7CBL - chains y and z of the 52 polymer chains in the assembly; structure by electron microscopy, 2.80 A resolution.

== Chain y (and z) ==
Name: Flagellar P-ring protein
Source organism: Salmonella typhimurium (strain LT2 / SGSC1412 / ATCC 700720)
Notes: chain z of this document is another copy of the same molecule, construct and numbering; everything in this record applies to it too
UniProtKB: P15930 (FLGI_SALTY); residues 1-365 here = UniProt positions 1-365
Sequence (365 residues; row label = number of the first residue in the row):
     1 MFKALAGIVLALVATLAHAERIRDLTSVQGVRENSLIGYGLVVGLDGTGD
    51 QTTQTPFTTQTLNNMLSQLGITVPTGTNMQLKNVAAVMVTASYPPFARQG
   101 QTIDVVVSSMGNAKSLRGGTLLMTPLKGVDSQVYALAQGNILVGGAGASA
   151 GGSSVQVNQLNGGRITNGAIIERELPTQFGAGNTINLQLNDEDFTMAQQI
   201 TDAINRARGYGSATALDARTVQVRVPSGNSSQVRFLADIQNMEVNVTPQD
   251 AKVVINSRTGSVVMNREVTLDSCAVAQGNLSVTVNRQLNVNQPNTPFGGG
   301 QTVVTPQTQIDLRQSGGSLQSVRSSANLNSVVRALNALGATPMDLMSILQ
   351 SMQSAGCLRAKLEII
Disordered / not traced: 1-19, 146-156, 284-315
Cystine bridges: Cys-273/Cys-357

== Interface between chain y and chain z ==
Residue-residue contacts (133; chain y residue first):
  Arg-32(y) with Gln-99(z), hydrogen bond; Ile-170(z); Ile-171(z); Glu-172(z), salt bridge
  Glu-33(y) with Ile-170(z)
  Ser-35(y) with Met-123(z); Gln-138(z), hydrogen bond
  Ile-37(y) with Leu-122(z), hydrophobic
  Tyr-39(y) with Leu-66(z), hydrophobic; Ile-71(z), hydrophobic
  Gln-54(y) with Asn-78(z); Met-79(z); Gln-80(z), hydrogen bond (backbone-backbone)
  Pro-56(y) with Thr-77(z); Asn-78(z)
  Phe-57(y) with Val-73(z), hydrophobic; Met-79(z), hydrophobic
  Gln-60(y) with Thr-72(z), hydrogen bond (side chain-backbone); Pro-74(z)
  Met-88(y) with Met-65(z), hydrophobic; Leu-69(z), hydrophobic
  Thr-90(y) with Leu-122(z); Gln-138(z)
  Ala-91(y) with Gln-138(z)
  Ser-108(y) with Val-43(z); Gly-44(z); Thr-120(z)
  Ser-109(y) with Val-43(z); Gly-44(z), hydrogen bond (backbone-backbone); Asn-83(z), hydrogen bond
  Met-110(y) with Leu-62(z), hydrophobic; Leu-81(z); Val-84(z)
  Gly-111(y) with Asn-83(z)
  Asn-112(y) with Gln-80(z); Lys-82(z); Asn-83(z)
  Ala-113(y) with Asn-83(z), hydrogen bond (backbone-side chain)
  Lys-127(y) with Leu-69(z), hydrogen bond (side chain-backbone)
  Ser-131(y) with Gln-68(z), hydrogen bond
  Gln-159(y) with Gly-44(z); Leu-45(z); Asp-46(z), hydrogen bond; Gly-118(z)
  Leu-160(y) with Asp-46(z), hydrogen bond (backbone-side chain)
  Asn-161(y) with Gly-44(z); Leu-45(z), hydrogen bond (side chain-backbone); Asp-46(z); Asn-83(z)
  Gln-188(y) with Arg-98(z); Gln-99(z); Gln-101(z)
  Leu-189(y) with Gln-101(z), hydrogen bond (backbone-side chain)
  Glu-192(y) with Pro-94(z); Pro-95(z)
  Asp-193(y) with Arg-23(z), salt bridge
  Phe-194(y) with Phe-179(z), hydrophobic; Leu-236(z), hydrophobic; Gln-240(z)
  Thr-195(y) with Arg-23(z), hydrogen bond; Ala-237(z); Asn-241(z)
  Gln-198(y) with Val-233(z); Arg-234(z), hydrogen bond; Ala-237(z)
  Thr-214(y) with Ser-230(z)
  Ala-215(y) with Asn-229(z); Ser-230(z); Val-233(z), hydrophobic
  Leu-216(y) with Phe-179(z); Asn-229(z)
  Asp-217(y) with Phe-96(z); Arg-98(z), salt bridge
  Ala-218(y) with Phe-96(z), hydrophobic
  Arg-219(y) with Pro-94(z); Pro-95(z), hydrogen bond (side chain-backbone); Phe-96(z); Ala-97(z); Gln-101(z), hydrogen bond
  Thr-220(y) with Arg-98(z), hydrogen bond
  Pro-248(y) with Glu-20(z); Arg-23(z)
  Asp-250(y) with Arg-23(z), salt bridge; Asp-24(z)
  Ala-251(y) with Asp-24(z), hydrogen bond (backbone-side chain)
  Arg-258(y) with Val-106(z); Asn-158(z); Gln-159(z), hydrogen bond (backbone-backbone); Gly-162(z)
  Thr-259(y) with Gly-144(z); Asn-158(z)
  Asp-271(y) with Arg-266(z), salt bridge
  Ser-272(y) with Arg-266(z); Leu-328(z)
  Cys-273(y) with Met-264(z); Asn-265(z); Leu-328(z), hydrophobic
  Ala-274(y) with Val-262(z); Val-263(z); Met-264(z), hydrogen bond (backbone-backbone); Val-332(z), hydrophobic
  Val-275(y) with Val-262(z)
  Ala-276(y) with Gly-260(z); Ser-261(z); Val-262(z), hydrogen bond (backbone-backbone); Pro-342(z), hydrophobic
  Gln-277(y) with Gly-260(z); Ser-261(z); Pro-342(z)
  Gly-278(y) with Gly-260(z); Pro-342(z)
  Gly-317(y) with Asn-336(z)
  Ser-318(y) with Asn-336(z), hydrogen bond (backbone-side chain); Ala-340(z), hydrogen bond (side chain-backbone); Thr-341(z); Pro-342(z)
  Leu-319(y) with Met-264(z), hydrophobic; Val-332(z); Leu-335(z), hydrophobic; Asn-336(z), hydrogen bond (backbone-side chain); Leu-345(z), hydrophobic
  Ser-321(y) with Val-332(z)
  Ser-347(y) with Thr-259(z)
  Ser-351(y) with Asn-256(z); Ser-261(z), hydrogen bond; Val-263(z)
  Ser-354(y) with Ile-365(z)
  Ala-355(y) with Lys-252(z); Val-254(z), hydrophobic; Val-263(z), hydrophobic
  Cys-357(y) with Val-263(z), hydrophobic
  Arg-359(y) with Leu-25(z)
  Ile-365(y) with Arg-164(z)
Also at the interface, not in a pair above, chain y (76 interface residues in all): Ser-27, Leu-36, Gly-38, Thr-53, Thr-55, Thr-61, Val-106, Val-129, Asn-158, Asn-186, Asn-190, Asp-202, Gln-249, Glu-267, Met-352
Also at the interface, not in a pair above, chain z (85 interface residues in all): Arg-21, Val-28, Val-31, Gly-47, Gly-100, Arg-117, Leu-136, Asn-140, Gly-163, Asn-329

== Overview ==
76 residues of chain y face 85 of chain z across their interface; the contacts include 26 hydrogen bonds and 5
salt bridges. Polar contacts include Arg-32(y)/Glu-172(z), Asp-193(y)/Arg-23(z) and Asp-217(y)/Arg-98(z).
Both chains are Flagellar P-ring protein (Salmonella typhimurium (strain LT2 / SGSC1412 / ATCC 700720)). Entry
7CBL (Cryo-EM structure of the flagellar LP ring from Salmonella) was determined by electron microscopy (same
publication as 7CBM, 7CG0, 7CG4, 7CGO, 7E80, 7E81 and 7E82).
